PDB entry 1NKK | X-ray diffraction, 2.60 A resolution | chains B and F of the 4 polymer chains in the assembly

[Chain B]
Molecule: Capsid protein P40
From: Human herpesvirus 5
Notes: EC 3.4.21.97; fragment: Assemblin
UniProt: P16753 (VP40_HCMVA); residues 301-556 here correspond to UniProt positions 1-256 (UniProt number = residue number - 300)
Sequence (256 residues; row label = number of the first residue in the row):
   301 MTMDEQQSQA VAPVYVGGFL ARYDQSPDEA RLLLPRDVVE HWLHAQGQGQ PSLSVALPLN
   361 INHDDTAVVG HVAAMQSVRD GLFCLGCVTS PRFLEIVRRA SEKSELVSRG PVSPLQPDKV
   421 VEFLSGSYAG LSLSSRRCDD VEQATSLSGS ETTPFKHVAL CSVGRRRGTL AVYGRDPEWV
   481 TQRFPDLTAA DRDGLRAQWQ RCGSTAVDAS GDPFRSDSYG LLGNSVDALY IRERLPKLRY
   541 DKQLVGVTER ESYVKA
Unresolved in the structure: 301-304, 347-354, 440-450, 504-510
Differences from the reference sequence: engineered mutation Arg-331 (Glu31 in P16753), Gln-443 (Ala143 in P16753)
UniProt features mapped onto this chain:
  - active site (Charge relay system): His-363, Ser-432, His-457
  - site (Cleavage): Ala-509, Ser-510, Ala-556

[Chain F]
Molecule: Peptidomimetic inhibitor
Sequence (6 residues; row label = number of the first residue in the row):
   560 XVDNAX
Modified positions: ACE (acetyl group) at position 560, CFT (trifluoromethane) at position 565; Asp-562 (3,3-dimethyl aspartic acid; DMK); Asn-563 (n4,n4-dimethyl-asparagine; DMH)

[How chain B and chain F interact]
Residue-residue contacts (30):
  Arg-331(B) / Asp-562(F)
  His-363(B) / Asn-563(F)
  His-363(B) / Ala-564(F)  hydrogen bond (side chain-backbone)
  His-363(B) / CFT_565(F)
  Leu-431(B) / Ala-564(F)
  Ser-432(B) / Asn-563(F)
  Ser-432(B) / Ala-564(F)  covalent bond
  Ser-432(B) / CFT_565(F)
  Leu-433(B) / Asp-562(F)
  Leu-433(B) / Asn-563(F)
  Leu-433(B) / Ala-564(F)  hydrogen bond (backbone-backbone)
  Ser-434(B) / Val-561(F)
  Ser-434(B) / Asp-562(F)
  Ser-434(B) / Asn-563(F)
  Ser-435(B) / Val-561(F)
  Ser-435(B) / Asp-562(F)  hydrogen bond (backbone-backbone)
  Arg-436(B) / ACE_560(F)
  Arg-436(B) / Asp-562(F)
  Arg-437(B) / ACE_560(F)  hydrogen bond (backbone-backbone)
  Arg-437(B) / Val-561(F)
  Arg-437(B) / Asp-562(F)
  Cys-461(B) / CFT_565(F)
  Val-463(B) / CFT_565(F)
  Gly-464(B) / Ala-564(F)
  Gly-464(B) / CFT_565(F)
  Arg-465(B) / Asp-562(F)
  Arg-465(B) / Asn-563(F)  hydrogen bond (side chain-backbone)
  Arg-465(B) / Ala-564(F)  hydrogen bond (backbone-backbone)
  Arg-465(B) / CFT_565(F)
  Arg-466(B) / Ala-564(F)
Interface residues without a listed pair, chain B (16 interface residues in all): Leu-332, Lys-456

[In short]
16 residues of chain B and 6 residues of chain F are in contact; the contacts include 1 covalent bond and 6
hydrogen bonds. Among the polar pairs are His-363(B)/Ala-564(F), Arg-465(B)/Asn-563(F) and
Leu-433(B)/Ala-564(F). From UniProt: 3 active-site residues on chain B.
Chain B is Capsid protein P40 (Human herpesvirus 5) and chain F is Peptidomimetic inhibitor; the structure,
Complex structure of hcmv protease and a peptidomimetic inhibitor, was determined by X-ray diffraction
together with 1NJT, 1NJU and 1NKM from the same study.
